Entry 3U60 (X-ray diffraction, 3.34 A resolution); this record covers chains E and I of the 10 polymer chains in the assembly.

# Chain E
Molecule: DNA polymerase accessory protein 44
Source organism: Enterobacteria phage T4
UniProtKB: P04526 (DPA44_BPT4); residue numbers follow UniProt; this construct covers 1-319
Amino-acid sequence (324 residues; numbered -4 to 319; the number before each row is that of its first residue; numbers below 1 keep their minus sign (Gly-4 is residue -4)):
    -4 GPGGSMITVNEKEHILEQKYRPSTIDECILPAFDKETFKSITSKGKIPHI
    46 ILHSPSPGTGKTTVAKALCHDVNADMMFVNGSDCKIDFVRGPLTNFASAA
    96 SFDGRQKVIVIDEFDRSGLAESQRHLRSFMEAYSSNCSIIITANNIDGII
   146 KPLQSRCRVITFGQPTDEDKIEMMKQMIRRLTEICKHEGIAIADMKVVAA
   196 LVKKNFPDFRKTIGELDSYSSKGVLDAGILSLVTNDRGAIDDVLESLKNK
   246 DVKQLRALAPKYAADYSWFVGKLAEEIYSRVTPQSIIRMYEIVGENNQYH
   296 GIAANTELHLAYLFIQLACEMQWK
Unresolved in the structure: -4 to 1, 221-233
Differences from the reference sequence: expression tag (-4 to 0)
Small-molecule neighbours: ADP (adenosine-5'-diphosphate): Glu12, Gln13, Arg16, Pro17, Cys23, Ile24, Leu25, Pro52, Gly53, Thr54, Gly55, Lys56, Thr57, Thr58, Glu108, Arg175, Phe204, Arg205, Ile208
UniProt features mapped onto this chain:
  - binding site (ATP): Glu12 to Tyr15, Ile24, Gly53 to Thr58, Arg205
Reported in the primary citation:
  - binding site for the ligand 08T: Arg151
  - binding site for Template DNA strand (chain I): Lys80
  - allosteric site: Lys80 (proposed by the authors, not directly observed)

# Chain I
Molecule: Template DNA strand
Sequence (30 nucleotides; each row starts with the number of its first residue):
     1 TTTTTTTTTTTATGTACTCGTAGTGTCTGC
Unresolved in the structure: 1-6

# Interface between chain E and chain I
Pairs across the interface (5; chain E residue first):
  Lys80(E) with DT13(I), salt bridge to the phosphate; DG14(I), salt bridge to the phosphate
  Ile81(E) with DG14(I), hydrogen bond to the phosphate; DT15(I), phosphate contact
  Arg85(E) with DT15(I), salt bridge to the phosphate
Other interface residues (no listed pair), chain E (6 interface residues in all): Asp82, Gly113, Glu302
Other interface residues (no listed pair), chain I (4 interface residues in all): DT11

# Summary
Chain E and chain I form an interface of 6 and 4 residues respectively; the contacts include 1 hydrogen bond
and 3 salt bridges. Polar contacts include Ile81(E)-DG14(I), Lys80(E)-DT13(I) and Lys80(E)-DG14(I). From the
paper: a binding site for the ligand 08T at Arg151(E); a binding site for Template DNA strand (chain I) at
Lys80(E).
Chain E is DNA polymerase accessory protein 44 (Enterobacteria phage T4) and chain I is Template DNA strand;
the structure, Structure of T4 Bacteriophage Clamp Loader Bound To Open Clamp, DNA and ATP Analog, was
determined by X-ray diffraction together with 3U5Z and 3U61 from the same study.
